Entry 4N0C (X-ray diffraction, 2.90 A resolution); this record covers chains A and B of the 4 polymer chains in the assembly.

[Chain A]
Protein: H-2 class I histocompatibility antigen, L-D alpha chain
From: Mus musculus
UniProtKB: P01897 (HA1L_MOUSE); residues 1-179 here correspond to UniProt positions 25-203 (UniProt number = residue number + 24)
Chain sequence (180 residues; numbered 0 to 179; the number before each row is that of its first residue; numbering starts at 0):
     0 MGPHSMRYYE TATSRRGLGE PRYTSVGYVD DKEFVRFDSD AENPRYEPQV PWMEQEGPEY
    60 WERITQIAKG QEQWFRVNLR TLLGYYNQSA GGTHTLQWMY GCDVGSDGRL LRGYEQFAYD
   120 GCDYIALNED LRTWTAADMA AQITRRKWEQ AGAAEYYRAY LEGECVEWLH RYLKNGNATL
Unresolved in the structure: 0-1, 17, 176-179
Disulfide bonds: Cys-101/Cys-164
Construct notes: initiating methionine (0); engineered mutation Tyr-8 (Phe32 in P01897), Thr-12 (Val36 in P01897), Arg-15 (Pro39 in P01897), Thr-23 (Ile47 in P01897), Asp-30 (Asn54 in P01897), Val-49 (Ala73 in P01897), Arg-131 (Lys155 in P01897)
Curated features (UniProtKB/Swiss-Prot):
  - glycosylation (N-linked (GlcNAc...) asparagine): Asn-86, Asn-176

[Chain B]
Protein: pCPE3
Chain sequence (9 residues; row label = number of the first residue in the row):
     1 MPAGRPWDL

[How chain A and chain B interact]
Contacting residue pairs (37; chain A residue first):
  Met-5(A) / Met-1(B)
  Tyr-7(A) / Met-1(B)  hydrogen bond (side chain-backbone)
  Tyr-7(A) / Pro-2(B)
  Tyr-45(A) / Pro-2(B)
  Tyr-59(A) / Met-1(B)  hydrophobic
  Ile-63(A) / Met-1(B)  hydrophobic
  Ile-66(A) / Ala-3(B)
  Gly-69(A) / Arg-5(B)  hydrogen bond (backbone-side chain)
  Gln-70(A) / Gly-4(B)  hydrogen bond (side chain-backbone)
  Gln-70(A) / Arg-5(B)
  Gln-70(A) / Pro-6(B)
  Trp-73(A) / Arg-5(B)
  Trp-73(A) / Pro-6(B)  hydrophobic
  Trp-73(A) / Trp-7(B)  hydrogen bond (side chain-backbone)
  Trp-73(A) / Leu-9(B)  hydrophobic
  Asn-77(A) / Asp-8(B)
  Asn-77(A) / Leu-9(B)  hydrogen bond (side chain-backbone)
  Leu-81(A) / Leu-9(B)  hydrophobic
  Tyr-84(A) / Leu-9(B)  hydrogen bond (side chain-backbone)
  Trp-97(A) / Ala-3(B)  hydrophobic
  Trp-97(A) / Gly-4(B)
  Trp-97(A) / Pro-6(B)
  Tyr-99(A) / Pro-2(B)
  Tyr-99(A) / Ala-3(B)  hydrogen bond (side chain-backbone)
  Lys-146(A) / Leu-9(B)  hydrogen bond (side chain-backbone)
  Trp-147(A) / Trp-7(B)
  Trp-147(A) / Asp-8(B)  hydrogen bond (side chain-backbone)
  Ala-150(A) / Trp-7(B)
  Gly-151(A) / Trp-7(B)
  Ala-152(A) / Trp-7(B)  hydrophobic
  Tyr-155(A) / Arg-5(B)  hydrogen bond (side chain-backbone)
  Tyr-155(A) / Trp-7(B)
  Tyr-156(A) / Pro-6(B)
  Tyr-156(A) / Trp-7(B)  hydrogen bond (side chain-backbone)
  Tyr-159(A) / Met-1(B)  hydrogen bond (side chain-backbone)
  Trp-167(A) / Met-1(B)  hydrophobic
  Tyr-171(A) / Met-1(B)  hydrogen bond (side chain-backbone)
Other interface residues (no listed pair), chain A (27 interface residues in all): Glu-9, Thr-80, Thr-143

[Summary]
27 residues of chain A and 9 residues of chain B are in contact, with 13 hydrogen bonds. Among the polar pairs
are Tyr-7(A)/Met-1(B), Gly-69(A)/Arg-5(B) and Gln-70(A)/Gly-4(B).
Here chain A is H-2 class I histocompatibility antigen, L-D alpha chain (Mus musculus) and chain B is pCPE3.
Entry 4N0C (42F3 TCR pCPE3/H-2Ld complex) was determined by X-ray diffraction, deposited together with 4MVB,
4MXQ, 4N5E and 4MS8.
